PDB entry 9GCM | electron microscopy, 3.10 A resolution | chains A and C of the 4 polymer chains in the assembly

[Chain A]
Molecule: U11 snRNA
Organism: Homo sapiens
Sequence (135 nucleotides; numbered 1 to 135; the number before each row is that of its first residue):
     1 AAAAAGGGCUUCUGUCGUGAGUGGCACACGUAGGGCAACUCGAUUGCUCU
    51 GCGUGCGGAAUCGACAUCAAGAGAUUUCGGAAGCAUAAUUUUUUGGUAUU
   101 UGGGCAGCUGGUGAUCGUUGGUCCCGGCGCCCUUU
Unresolved in the structure: 1-10, 39-43, 82-135

[Chain C]
Name: U11/U12 small nuclear ribonucleoprotein 35 kDa protein
Organism: Homo sapiens
Reference sequence: Q16560 (U1SBP_HUMAN); residues 1-246 here = UniProt positions 1-246
Chain sequence (246 residues; numbered 1 to 246; the number before each row is that of its first residue):
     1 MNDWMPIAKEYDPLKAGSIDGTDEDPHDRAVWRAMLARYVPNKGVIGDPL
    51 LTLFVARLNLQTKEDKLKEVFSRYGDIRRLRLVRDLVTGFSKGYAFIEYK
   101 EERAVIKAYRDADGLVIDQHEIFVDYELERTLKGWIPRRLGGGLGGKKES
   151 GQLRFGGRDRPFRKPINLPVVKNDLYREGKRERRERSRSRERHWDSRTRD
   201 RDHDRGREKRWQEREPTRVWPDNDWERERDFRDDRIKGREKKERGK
Unresolved in the structure: 1-9, 165-246
UniProt features mapped onto this chain:
  - cross-link: Lys172 (Glycyl lysine isopeptide (Lys-Gly) (interchain with G-Cter in SUMO2))

[Interface between chain A and chain C]
Pairs across the interface - 79 pairs, chain A then chain C:
  U18(A) with Arg38(C), hydrogen bond to the base
  G19(A) with Asn42(C), base contact; Lys43(C), sugar contact; Gly44(C), base contact
  A20(A) with Val40(C), phosphate contact; Asn42(C), phosphate contact
  G21(A) with Arg33(C), hydrogen bond to the base; Ala37(C), base contact; Arg139(C), base contact; Leu140(C), base contact
  U22(A) with Arg139(C), hydrogen bond to the base; Leu140(C), base contact
  C62(A) with Glu149(C), hydrogen bond to the sugar
  G63(A) with Glu149(C), phosphate contact; Ser150(C), hydrogen bond to the sugar
  A66(A) with Arg57(C), phosphate contact; Arg138(C), hydrogen bond to the base; Gly146(C), sugar contact; Lys147(C), salt bridge to the phosphate; Gln152(C), base contact
  U67(A) with Phe54(C), sugar contact; Arg57(C), salt bridge to the phosphate; Phe123(C), base contact; Asp125(C), hydrogen bond to the base; Trp135(C), sugar contact; Leu144(C), hydrogen bond to the sugar; Gly145(C), base contact; Gly146(C), hydrogen bond to the phosphate; Gly157(C), base contact; Arg158(C), hydrogen bond to the base; Asp159(C), hydrogen bond to the base
  C68(A) with Tyr39(C), hydrogen bond to the sugar; Phe54(C), stacking on the base; Tyr94(C), sugar contact; Phe96(C), sugar contact; Tyr126(C), hydrogen bond to the base; Glu127(C), base contact; Leu128(C), hydrogen bond to the base; Glu129(C), hydrogen bond to the sugar; Trp135(C), hydrogen bond to the sugar; Pro137(C), sugar contact; Arg138(C), hydrogen bond to the phosphate; Gly143(C), phosphate contact
  A69(A) with Tyr39(C), hydrogen bond to the phosphate; Gly44(C), base contact; Val45(C), base contact; Ile46(C), hydrogen bond to the base; Thr52(C), base contact; Arg79(C), base contact; Arg81(C), hydrogen bond to the sugar; Val83(C), sugar contact; Phe96(C), stacking on the base; Glu127(C), base contact; Glu129(C), base contact; Pro137(C), phosphate contact; Arg139(C), salt bridge to the phosphate
  A70(A) with Asn42(C), hydrogen bond to the phosphate; Arg81(C), salt bridge to the phosphate; Val83(C), sugar contact; Arg84(C), sugar contact; Asp85(C), base contact; Leu86(C), sugar contact; Lys92(C), phosphate contact; Tyr94(C), phosphate contact
  G71(A) with Lys92(C), phosphate contact; Tyr94(C), hydrogen bond to the phosphate; Arg139(C), base contact
  A72(A) with Ser150(C), base contact
  G73(A) with Arg33(C), hydrogen bond to the phosphate; Ser150(C), base contact; Gln152(C), hydrogen bond to the sugar
  A74(A) with Asp28(C), hydrogen bond to the sugar; Arg29(C), phosphate contact; Ala30(C), hydrogen bond to the phosphate; Arg33(C), salt bridge to the phosphate; Gly151(C), hydrogen bond to the sugar; Gln152(C), sugar contact
  U75(A) with Asp28(C), phosphate contact; Arg29(C), phosphate contact
Interface residues without a listed pair, chain A (18 interface residues in all): C65
Interface residues without a listed pair, chain C (51 interface residues in all): His27, Ala56, Arg130

[In short]
18 residues of chain A and 51 residues of chain C are in contact; the contacts include 27 hydrogen bonds, 5
salt bridges and 2 aromatic stacking contacts. Polar contacts include U18(A)-Arg38(C), G21(A)-Arg33(C) and
U22(A)-Arg139(C).
Here chain A is U11 snRNA and chain C is U11/U12 small nuclear ribonucleoprotein 35 kDa protein, both from
Homo sapiens. Entry 9GCM (Structure of the U11 snRNP core) was determined by electron microscopy, deposited
together with 9GBZ.
